Entry 9C1H (electron microscopy, 2.88 A resolution); this record covers chains 2 and 3 of the 43 polymer chains in the assembly.

# Chain 2 (and 3)
Name: Outer capsid protein VP4
From: Simian rotavirus A strain RRV
Notes: chain 3 of this document is another copy of the same molecule, construct and numbering; everything in this record applies to it too
Reference sequence: P12473 (VP4_ROTRH); residues 1-776 here = UniProt positions 1-776
Chain sequence (776 residues; each row starts with the number of its first residue):
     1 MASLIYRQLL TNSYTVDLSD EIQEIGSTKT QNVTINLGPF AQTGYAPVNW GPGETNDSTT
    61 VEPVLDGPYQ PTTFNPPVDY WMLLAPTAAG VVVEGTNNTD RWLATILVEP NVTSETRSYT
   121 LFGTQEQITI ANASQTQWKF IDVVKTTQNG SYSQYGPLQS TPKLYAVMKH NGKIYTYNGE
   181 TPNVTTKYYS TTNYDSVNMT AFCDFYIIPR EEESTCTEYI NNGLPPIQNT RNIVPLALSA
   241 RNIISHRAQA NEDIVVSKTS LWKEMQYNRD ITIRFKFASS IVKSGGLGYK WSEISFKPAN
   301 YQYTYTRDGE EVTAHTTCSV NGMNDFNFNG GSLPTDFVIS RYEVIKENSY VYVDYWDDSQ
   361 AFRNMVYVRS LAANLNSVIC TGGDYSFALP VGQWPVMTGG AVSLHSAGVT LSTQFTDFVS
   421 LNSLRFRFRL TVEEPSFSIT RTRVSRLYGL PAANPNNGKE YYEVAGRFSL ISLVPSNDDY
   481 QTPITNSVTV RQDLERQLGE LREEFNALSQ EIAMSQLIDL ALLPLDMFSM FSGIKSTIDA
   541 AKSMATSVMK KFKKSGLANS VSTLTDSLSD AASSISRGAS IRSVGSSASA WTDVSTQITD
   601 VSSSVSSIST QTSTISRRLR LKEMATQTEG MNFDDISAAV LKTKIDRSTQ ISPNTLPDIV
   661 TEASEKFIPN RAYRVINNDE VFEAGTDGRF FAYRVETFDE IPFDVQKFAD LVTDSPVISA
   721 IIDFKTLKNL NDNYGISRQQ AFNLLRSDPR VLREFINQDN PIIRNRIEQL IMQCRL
Not modelled in the structure: 1, 232-247, 597-605
Construct notes: conflict Thr-73 (Ser in P12473), Glu-311 (Asp in P12473), Val-338 (Ile in P12473), Leu-421 (Phe in P12473), Ser-445 (Gly in P12473), Arg-446 (Gly in P12473), Asn-454 (Tyr in P12473), Phe-468 (Leu in P12473), Asp-519 (Tyr in P12473), Phe-690 (Tyr in P12473)
Curated features (UniProtKB/Swiss-Prot):
  - region: Leu-389 to Val-409 (Hydrophobic)
  - motif: Asp-308 to Glu-310 (DGE motif), Tyr-448 to Leu-450 (YGL motif), Lys-644 to Asp-646 (KID motif)
  - site: Arg-101 (Binding to sialic acid), Ser-190 (Binding to sialic acid), Arg-231, Asn-232 (Cleavage), Arg-241, Asn-242 (Cleavage), Arg-247, Ala-248 (Cleavage)
  - natural variant: Glu-109 to Pro-110 (sequence variant, change not given here; In strain: Isolate MMU-18006), Thr-146 (T146S: In strain: Isolate MMU-18006), Ala-166 (A166G: In strain: Isolate MMU-18006), Pro-235 to Ala-240 (sequence variant, change not given here; In strain: Isolate MMU-18006), Ile-244 to Ser-245 (sequence variant, change not given here; In strain: Isolate MMU-18006)
  - mutagenesis: Arg-101 (R101A: Reduced ability to bind sialic acid binding), Ser-190 (S190A: Reduced ability to bind sialic acid), Arg-231 (R231H: Complete loss of trypsin activation of VP4, resulting in a blockage to viral entry), Arg-241 (R241H: Complete loss of trypsin activation of VP4, resulting in a blockage to viral entry), Arg-247 (R247H: Complete loss of trypsin activation of VP4, resulting in a blockage to viral entry and inhability to induce polykaryon formation. This cleavage is required to promote viral entry), Leu-287 (L287D: About 50% loss of association with liposomes), Leu-333 (L333D: Slight loss of infectivity. About 50% loss of association with liposomes), Val-391 (V391D: Drastic loss of infectivity by blocking the host membrane permeabilization after virus internalization. Almost complete loss of association with liposomes), Trp-394 (W394Q: Slight loss of infectivity. No effect on the association with liposomes)

# Chain 2 / chain 3 interface
Pairs across the interface (248; chain 2 residue first):
  Leu-10(2) / Phe-528(3)
  Thr-11(2) / Gln-8(3)
  Thr-11(2) / Asp-526(3)  hydrogen bond
  Ser-13(2) / Phe-528(3)
  Tyr-14(2) / Asn-12(3)
  Tyr-14(2) / Thr-15(3)
  Tyr-14(2) / Ala-545(3)  hydrophobic
  Tyr-14(2) / Met-549(3)  hydrophobic
  Asp-17(2) / Ala-541(3)
  Asp-17(2) / Lys-542(3)  salt bridge
  Leu-18(2) / Ser-19(3)
  Leu-18(2) / Ile-22(3)  hydrophobic
  Asp-20(2) / Lys-542(3)  salt bridge
  Glu-21(2) / Ile-22(3)
  Ile-22(2) / Ile-22(3)  hydrophobic
  Ile-25(2) / Ile-22(3)
  Ile-25(2) / Gly-26(3)
  Ile-25(2) / Lys-29(3)
  Lys-29(2) / Val-33(3)
  Lys-29(2) / Thr-34(3)  hydrogen bond (backbone-backbone)
  Thr-30(2) / Thr-34(3)
  Thr-30(2) / Asn-36(3)
  Gln-31(2) / Thr-34(3)
  Gln-31(2) / Ile-35(3)
  Gln-31(2) / Asn-36(3)  hydrogen bond (backbone-side chain)
  Gln-31(2) / Thr-485(3)  hydrogen bond
  Asn-32(2) / Asn-36(3)
  Asn-32(2) / Ile-484(3)
  Val-33(2) / Ile-35(3)  hydrophobic
  Val-33(2) / Asn-36(3)
  Val-33(2) / Leu-37(3)
  Val-33(2) / Gly-38(3)
  Val-33(2) / Thr-482(3)
  Val-33(2) / Ile-484(3)
  Thr-34(2) / Tyr-480(3)
  Thr-34(2) / Gln-481(3)
  Thr-34(2) / Thr-482(3)  hydrogen bond (backbone-backbone)
  Ile-35(2) / Pro-39(3)
  Ile-35(2) / Tyr-480(3)
  Asn-36(2) / Phe-40(3)
  Asn-36(2) / Leu-261(3)
  Asn-36(2) / Asn-477(3)  hydrogen bond (side chain-backbone)
  Asn-36(2) / Tyr-480(3)
  Phe-40(2) / Phe-40(3)  hydrophobic
  Thr-43(2) / Glu-264(3)
  Ala-46(2) / Arg-369(3)
  Glu-54(2) / Tyr-352(3)  hydrogen bond
  Glu-54(2) / Arg-427(3)  salt bridge
  Thr-55(2) / Asn-321(3)  hydrogen bond (backbone-side chain)
  Asn-56(2) / Asn-56(3)
  Asp-57(2) / Asn-321(3)
  Asp-57(2) / Gly-322(3)
  Thr-59(2) / Met-323(3)
  Thr-59(2) / Asn-324(3)
  Thr-59(2) / Asp-325(3)  hydrogen bond (backbone-backbone)
  Thr-59(2) / Asn-348(3)
  Val-61(2) / Asp-325(3)  hydrogen bond (backbone-backbone)
  Val-61(2) / Phe-326(3)  hydrophobic
  Val-61(2) / Asn-327(3)
  Pro-63(2) / Asn-327(3)
  Asp-66(2) / Asn-329(3)
  Gly-67(2) / Asn-329(3)
  Pro-68(2) / Asn-329(3)
  Pro-68(2) / Gly-331(3)
  Pro-68(2) / Arg-443(3)
  Gln-70(2) / Gln-70(3)  hydrogen bond
  Gln-70(2) / Thr-72(3)  hydrogen bond
  Gln-70(2) / Leu-333(3)
  Thr-72(2) / Gln-70(3)
  Tyr-206(2) / Arg-443(3)
  Pro-225(2) / Arg-443(3)
  Pro-226(2) / Arg-443(3)
  Ile-227(2) / Thr-442(3)
  Gln-228(2) / Thr-440(3)
  Gln-228(2) / Arg-441(3)
  Gln-228(2) / Thr-442(3)  hydrogen bond (side chain-backbone)
  Gln-228(2) / Ser-445(3)
  Ala-248(2) / Arg-467(3)  hydrogen bond (backbone-side chain)
  Gln-249(2) / Asp-270(3)
  Ala-250(2) / Asp-270(3)
  Ala-250(2) / Asp-308(3)
  Asn-251(2) / Asn-268(3)
  Asn-251(2) / Arg-269(3)
  Asn-251(2) / Asp-308(3)  hydrogen bond (backbone-side chain)
  Glu-252(2) / Tyr-267(3)
  Glu-252(2) / Asn-268(3)  hydrogen bond (backbone-backbone)
  Asp-253(2) / Gln-266(3)
  Asp-253(2) / Tyr-267(3)
  Ile-254(2) / Met-265(3)
  Ile-254(2) / Gln-266(3)  hydrogen bond (backbone-backbone)
  Val-255(2) / Glu-264(3)
  Val-255(2) / Met-265(3)
  Val-256(2) / Glu-264(3)  hydrogen bond (backbone-backbone)
  Val-256(2) / Gln-266(3)
  Val-256(2) / Ile-471(3)  hydrophobic
  Ser-257(2) / Glu-264(3)  hydrogen bond
  Thr-259(2) / Leu-261(3)
  Thr-259(2) / Trp-262(3)
  Thr-259(2) / Lys-263(3)
  Thr-259(2) / Asp-478(3)  hydrogen bond
  Ser-260(2) / Leu-261(3)
  Ser-260(2) / Trp-262(3)  hydrogen bond (backbone-backbone)
  Leu-261(2) / Phe-40(3)  hydrophobic
  Leu-261(2) / Thr-259(3)
  Leu-261(2) / Ser-260(3)
  Leu-261(2) / Leu-261(3)  hydrophobic
  Trp-262(2) / Thr-259(3)
  Trp-262(2) / Ser-260(3)  hydrogen bond (backbone-backbone)
  Trp-262(2) / Trp-262(3)
  Trp-262(2) / Leu-473(3)
  Glu-264(2) / Val-256(3)
  Glu-264(2) / Ser-257(3)  hydrogen bond
  Met-265(2) / Val-255(3)  hydrophobic
  Gln-266(2) / Asp-253(3)
  Gln-266(2) / Ile-254(3)  hydrogen bond (backbone-backbone)
  Gln-266(2) / Val-256(3)
  Tyr-267(2) / Asp-253(3)
  Asn-268(2) / Asn-251(3)
  Asn-268(2) / Glu-252(3)  hydrogen bond (backbone-backbone)
  Arg-269(2) / Asn-251(3)
  Asp-270(2) / Gln-249(3)
  Asp-270(2) / Ala-250(3)
  Asp-308(2) / Ala-250(3)
  Asp-308(2) / Asn-251(3)
  Asn-321(2) / Thr-55(3)  hydrogen bond (side chain-backbone)
  Asn-321(2) / Asp-57(3)
  Gly-322(2) / Asp-57(3)  hydrogen bond (backbone-backbone)
  Met-323(2) / Thr-59(3)
  Asn-324(2) / Thr-59(3)
  Asp-325(2) / Thr-59(3)  hydrogen bond (backbone-backbone)
  Asp-325(2) / Val-61(3)
  Asp-325(2) / Arg-341(3)  salt bridge
  Phe-326(2) / Val-61(3)  hydrophobic
  Asn-327(2) / Val-61(3)
  Asn-327(2) / Pro-63(3)
  Asn-329(2) / Gly-67(3)
  Asn-329(2) / Pro-68(3)
  Gly-331(2) / Pro-68(3)
  Ser-332(2) / Gln-70(3)
  Ser-332(2) / Ser-332(3)
  Leu-333(2) / Gln-70(3)
  Arg-341(2) / Asp-325(3)  salt bridge
  Arg-341(2) / Arg-341(3)
  Asn-348(2) / Thr-59(3)
  Tyr-352(2) / Glu-54(3)  hydrogen bond
  Tyr-367(2) / Tyr-367(3)  hydrophobic
  Tyr-367(2) / Val-368(3)
  Tyr-367(2) / Arg-369(3)
  Val-368(2) / Tyr-367(3)
  Val-368(2) / Phe-415(3)  hydrophobic
  Arg-369(2) / Ala-46(3)
  Arg-369(2) / Pro-47(3)
  Arg-369(2) / Tyr-367(3)
  Leu-371(2) / Phe-415(3)  hydrophobic
  Val-409(2) / Gln-414(3)
  Val-409(2) / Phe-415(3)  hydrogen bond (backbone-backbone)
  Thr-410(2) / Ser-412(3)
  Thr-410(2) / Thr-413(3)
  Thr-410(2) / Gln-414(3)
  Leu-411(2) / Leu-411(3)
  Leu-411(2) / Ser-412(3)
  Leu-411(2) / Thr-413(3)  hydrogen bond (backbone-backbone)
  Ser-412(2) / Thr-410(3)
  Ser-412(2) / Leu-411(3)
  Ser-412(2) / Ser-412(3)
  Thr-413(2) / Thr-410(3)
  Thr-413(2) / Leu-411(3)  hydrogen bond (backbone-backbone)
  Gln-414(2) / Val-409(3)
  Gln-414(2) / Thr-410(3)
  Gln-414(2) / Arg-427(3)
  Phe-415(2) / Val-368(3)  hydrophobic
  Phe-415(2) / Leu-371(3)  hydrophobic
  Phe-415(2) / Val-409(3)  hydrogen bond (backbone-backbone)
  Arg-427(2) / Glu-54(3)  salt bridge
  Arg-427(2) / Gln-414(3)
  Ser-438(2) / Gln-228(3)  hydrogen bond
  Ile-439(2) / Gln-228(3)  hydrogen bond (backbone-side chain)
  Thr-440(2) / Gln-228(3)
  Thr-440(2) / Thr-230(3)
  Arg-441(2) / Ile-227(3)
  Arg-441(2) / Gln-228(3)
  Thr-442(2) / Ile-227(3)  hydrogen bond (backbone-backbone)
  Thr-442(2) / Gln-228(3)  hydrogen bond (backbone-side chain)
  Arg-443(2) / Pro-68(3)
  Arg-443(2) / Leu-224(3)
  Arg-443(2) / Pro-225(3)
  Arg-443(2) / Pro-226(3)
  Val-444(2) / Gln-228(3)
  Ser-445(2) / Gln-228(3)  hydrogen bond
  Arg-467(2) / Ala-248(3)  hydrogen bond (side chain-backbone)
  Arg-467(2) / Gln-249(3)
  Arg-467(2) / Ala-250(3)  hydrogen bond (side chain-backbone)
  Ile-471(2) / Val-256(3)  hydrophobic
  Leu-473(2) / Trp-262(3)
  Ser-476(2) / Thr-259(3)
  Tyr-480(2) / Pro-39(3)
  Tyr-480(2) / Phe-40(3)
  Tyr-480(2) / Lys-258(3)
  Tyr-480(2) / Thr-259(3)
  Pro-483(2) / Pro-39(3)  hydrophobic
  Ala-558(2) / Phe-528(3)
  Val-561(2) / Phe-528(3)  hydrophobic
  Ser-562(2) / Phe-528(3)
  Ser-562(2) / Ser-532(3)  hydrogen bond
  Thr-565(2) / Leu-523(3)
  Thr-565(2) / Leu-525(3)
  Thr-565(2) / Ser-529(3)
  Thr-565(2) / Lys-642(3)
  Asp-566(2) / Gly-533(3)
  Leu-568(2) / Asp-519(3)
  Leu-568(2) / Leu-520(3)  hydrophobic
  Leu-568(2) / Leu-523(3)  hydrophobic
  Ser-569(2) / Leu-520(3)
  Ser-569(2) / Lys-642(3)
  Ser-569(2) / Thr-643(3)  hydrogen bond (backbone-side chain)
  Ser-569(2) / Asp-646(3)
  Asp-570(2) / Asp-646(3)
  Ala-571(2) / Ala-513(3)
  Ala-571(2) / Gln-516(3)
  Ala-572(2) / Glu-511(3)
  Ala-572(2) / Ile-512(3)
  Ala-572(2) / Ala-513(3)  hydrogen bond (backbone-backbone)
  Ala-572(2) / Gln-516(3)
  Ala-572(2) / Leu-517(3)  hydrophobic
  Ala-572(2) / Thr-643(3)
  Ser-573(2) / Glu-511(3)
  Ser-573(2) / Thr-643(3)  hydrogen bond
  Ser-573(2) / Arg-647(3)
  Ser-574(2) / Glu-511(3)
  Ser-574(2) / Ala-513(3)
  Ile-575(2) / Glu-511(3)
  Ile-575(2) / Ile-512(3)
  Ile-575(2) / Ala-513(3)
  Ser-587(2) / Arg-753(3)  hydrogen bond
  Ser-587(2) / Asn-757(3)  hydrogen bond
  Ala-588(2) / Gln-516(3)  hydrogen bond (backbone-side chain)
  Ser-589(2) / Asp-519(3)  hydrogen bond
  Trp-591(2) / Asp-519(3)  hydrogen bond
  Ala-625(2) / Leu-523(3)  hydrophobic
  Ala-625(2) / Pro-524(3)
  Thr-626(2) / Pro-524(3)
  Gln-627(2) / Leu-522(3)
  Leu-711(2) / Arg-750(3)
  Thr-713(2) / Asp-519(3)
  Thr-713(2) / Arg-753(3)
  Asp-714(2) / Arg-750(3)
  Asp-714(2) / Arg-753(3)  salt bridge
  Ser-715(2) / Arg-750(3)
Interface residues without a listed pair, chain 2 (143 interface residues in all): Thr-15, Gly-44, Ser-58, Thr-60, Glu-62, Leu-224, Thr-230, Lys-258, Lys-263, Ser-370, Ala-407, Gly-408, Asp-417, Ser-420, Lys-553, Leu-564, Ala-590, Asn-677, Asp-710
Interface residues without a listed pair, chain 3 (145 interface residues in all): Leu-18, Gln-23, Thr-30, Thr-43, Tyr-45, Ser-58, Leu-65, Pro-71, Gly-330, Ser-340, Ser-370, Ala-407, Phe-418, Ile-439, Ser-476, Pro-483, Gln-510, Met-527, Ser-543

# In short
143 residues of chain 2 face 145 of chain 3 across their interface, with 49 hydrogen bonds and 7 salt bridges.
Polar pairs include Asp-17(2)/Lys-542(3), Asp-20(2)/Lys-542(3) and Glu-54(2)/Arg-427(3). From UniProt: 9
mutagenesis sites on chain 2.
Both chains are Outer capsid protein VP4 (Simian rotavirus A strain RRV). Entry 9C1H (Rhesus rotavirus
(upright structure at 2.88 Angstrom resolution)) was determined by electron microscopy.
